7P47 - chains A and E of the 5 polymer chains in the assembly; structure by X-ray diffraction, 3.31 A resolution.

[Chain A]
Protein: E3 SUMO-protein ligase MMS21
Organism: Saccharomyces cerevisiae
Notes: EC 2.3.2.-
Reference sequence: P38632 (NSE2_YEAST); residue numbers follow UniProt; this construct covers 27-81, 132-267
Amino-acid sequence (214 residues; each row starts with the number of its first residue; note: 50 numbers in that range are skipped by the numbering (no residue carries them; nothing is unmodelled there)):
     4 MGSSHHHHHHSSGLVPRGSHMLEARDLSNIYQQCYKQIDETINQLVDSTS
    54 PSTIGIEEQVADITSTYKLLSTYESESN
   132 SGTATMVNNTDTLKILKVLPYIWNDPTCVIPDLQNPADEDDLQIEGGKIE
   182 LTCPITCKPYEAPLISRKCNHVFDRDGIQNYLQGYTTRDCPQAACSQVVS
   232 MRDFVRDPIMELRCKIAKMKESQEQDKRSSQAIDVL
Disordered / not traced: 4-22, 132-139
Construct notes: initiating methionine (4); expression tag (5-26); conflict Gly133 (Glu in P38632), Thr134 (Pro in P38632)
UniProt features mapped onto this chain:
  - zinc finger: Asp169 to Gln256 (SP-RING-type)
  - binding site (Zn(2+)): Cys200, His202, Cys221, Cys226
Bound ions: Zn2+: Cys200, His202, Cys221, Cys226
From the paper describing this entry:
  - mutagenesis - E170R/D171R/D172R, G177P, I264A/V266A, I264P, V266R: decreased catalytic activity
  - mutagenesis - I264*: unchanged growth
  - conformationally variable residues (loop rearrangement): Asp169
  - mutagenesis - G177P: decreased growth in response to MMS
  - mutagenesis - E170R/D171R/D172R: decreased growth
  - Zn2+ coordination: His202, Cys221, Cys226
  - post-translational modification sites: Ser260, Ser261 (citing earlier work)
  - mutagenesis - S260E, S260E/S261E, S261E: unchanged catalytic activity

[Chain E]
Protein: Ubiquitin-like protein SMT3
Organism: Saccharomyces cerevisiae
Reference sequence: Q12306 (SMT3_YEAST); numbering as in UniProt (aligned over 1-98)
Amino-acid sequence (121 residues; row label = number of the first residue in the row; numbers below 1 keep their minus sign (Met-22 is residue -22)):
   -22 MGSSHHHHHHSSGLVPRGSHMASMSDSEVNQEAKPEVKPEVKPETHINLK
    28 VSDGSSEIFFKIKKTTPLRRLMEAFAKRQGKEMDSLRFLYDGIRIQADQT
    78 PEDLDMEDNDIIEAHREQIGG
Disordered / not traced: -22 to 21, 95-98
Construct notes: initiating methionine (-22); expression tag (-21 to 0)
UniProt features mapped onto this chain:
  - modified residue: Ser2 (N-acetylserine), Ser4 (Phosphoserine)
  - cross-link: Gly98 (Glycyl lysine isopeptide (Gly-Lys) (interchain with K-? in acceptor proteins))
From the paper describing this entry:
  - mutagenesis - D68R: decreased catalytic activity

[Interface between chain A and chain E]
Contacting residue pairs (15; chain A residue first):
  Gln262(A) with Phe36(E)
  Ala263(A) with Phe36(E); Lys38(E)
  Ile264(A) with Phe36(E); Phe37(E); Lys38(E), hydrogen bond (backbone-backbone); Arg55(E)
  Asp265(A) with His23(E), salt bridge; Lys38(E)
  Val266(A) with Phe37(E), hydrophobic; Lys38(E), hydrogen bond (backbone-backbone); Ile39(E), hydrophobic; Arg47(E); Leu48(E)
  Leu267(A) with Arg47(E), hydrogen bond (backbone-side chain)
Interface residues without a listed pair, chain A (9 interface residues in all): Lys258, Arg259, Ser260
Interface residues without a listed pair, chain E (11 interface residues in all): Asn25, Ile35, Ala51
The authors on this interface:
  - pairs named by the authors: Asp265(A)-His23(E) (salt bridge)
  - interface residues, chain A: Ile264(A), Val266(A)
  - interface residues, chain E: Phe37(E), Arg47(E), Leu48(E), Ala51(E)

[In short]
9 residues of chain A and 11 residues of chain E are in contact, with 3 hydrogen bonds and 1 salt bridge.
Polar pairs include Asp265(A)-His23(E), Leu267(A)-Arg47(E) and Ile264(A)-Lys38(E). The paper describes a salt
bridge between Asp265(A) and His23(E). From the paper: E170R/D171R/D172R, G177P and I264A/V266A of chain A,
among others, reduce catalytic activity; interface residues Ile264(A), Val266(A) and Phe37(E) among others; 10
substitutions were tested in all.
Chain A is E3 SUMO-protein ligase MMS21 and chain E is Ubiquitin-like protein SMT3, both from Saccharomyces
cerevisiae; the structure, Structure of the E3 ligase Smc5/Nse2 in complex with Ubc9-SUMO thioester mimetic,
was determined by X-ray diffraction.
